PDB entry 3TPD | X-ray diffraction, 1.50 A resolution | chain A

Chain A:
Name: Serine/threonine-protein kinase HipA
Source organism: Escherichia coli
Notes: EC 2.7.11.1
UniProtKB: P23874 (HIPA_ECOLI); residues 1-440 here = UniProt positions 1-440
Sequence (440 residues; each row starts with the number of its first residue):
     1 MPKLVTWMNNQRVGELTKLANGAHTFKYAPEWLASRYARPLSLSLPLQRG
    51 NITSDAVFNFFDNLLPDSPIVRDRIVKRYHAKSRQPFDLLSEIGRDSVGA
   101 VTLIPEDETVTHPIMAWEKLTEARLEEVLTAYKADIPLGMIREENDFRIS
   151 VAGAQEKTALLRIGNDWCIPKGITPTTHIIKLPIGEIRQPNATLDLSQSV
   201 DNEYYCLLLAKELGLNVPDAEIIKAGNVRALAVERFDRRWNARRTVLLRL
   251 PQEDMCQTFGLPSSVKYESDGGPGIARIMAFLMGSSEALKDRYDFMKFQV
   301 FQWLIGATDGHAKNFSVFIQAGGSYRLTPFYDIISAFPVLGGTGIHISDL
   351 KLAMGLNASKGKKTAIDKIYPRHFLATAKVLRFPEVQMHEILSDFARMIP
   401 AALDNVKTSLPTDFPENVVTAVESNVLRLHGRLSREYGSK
Not modelled in the structure: 1, 106-113, 133-153, 185-195, 438-440
Sequence notes: conflict Arg243 (Glu in P23874)
Curated features (UniProtKB/Swiss-Prot):
  - DNA-binding region: Lys379 to Arg382
  - active site: Asp309 (Proton acceptor)
  - binding site (ATP): Ala152 to Lys157, Lys181, Glu234 to Phe236, His311 to Asn314, Tyr331, Asp332
  - modified residue: Ser150 (Phosphoserine)
  - mutagenesis: Gly22 (G22S: Loss of toxicity, does not confer high persistence. Single mutation has decreased affinity for HipB-operator ...), Pro86 (P86L: High levels of persister cells formed which survive better than wild-type in ampicillin or ciprofloxacin, decreased affinity for HipB-operator), Asp88 (D88N: Loss of toxicity, still confers high levels of persister cells. Decreased affinity for HipB-operator), Ser150 (S150A: No phosphorylation; cells grow normally), Asp291 (D291A: Retains toxicity and high persistence but not cold-sensitive. Loss of toxicity, high levels of persister cells and cold sensitivity, decreased affinity for HipB; in hipA7 ...), Asp309 (D309Q: Loss of autophosphorylation; cells grow normally; protein can accumulate to high levels in E.coli), Asp332 (D332Q: Loss of autophosphorylation; cells grow normally)
Reported in the primary citation:
  - conformationally variable residues (loop rearrangement, order/disorder transition): Ala134 to Gln155
  - catalytic residues: Asp309 (citing earlier work)

Summary:
Curated annotation (UniProt) lists a DNA-binding region, active-site residue Asp309, 16 ATP-binding residues
and 7 mutagenesis sites. The paper reports the catalytic residue Asp309; conformational variability at Ala134.
Chain A is Serine/threonine-protein kinase HipA (Escherichia coli); the structure, Structure of pHipA,
monoclinic form, was determined by X-ray diffraction (same publication as 3TPB, 3TPE, 3TPT and 3TPV).
